7SFO - chains A and B of the 4 polymer chains in the assembly; structure by X-ray diffraction, 1.90 A resolution.

== Chain A (and B) ==
Name: Estrogen receptor
From: Homo sapiens
Notes: chain B of this document is another copy of the same molecule, construct and numbering; everything in this record applies to it too
UniProt: P03372 (ESR1_HUMAN); numbering as in UniProt (aligned over 305-554)
Sequence (250 residues; row label = number of the first residue in the row):
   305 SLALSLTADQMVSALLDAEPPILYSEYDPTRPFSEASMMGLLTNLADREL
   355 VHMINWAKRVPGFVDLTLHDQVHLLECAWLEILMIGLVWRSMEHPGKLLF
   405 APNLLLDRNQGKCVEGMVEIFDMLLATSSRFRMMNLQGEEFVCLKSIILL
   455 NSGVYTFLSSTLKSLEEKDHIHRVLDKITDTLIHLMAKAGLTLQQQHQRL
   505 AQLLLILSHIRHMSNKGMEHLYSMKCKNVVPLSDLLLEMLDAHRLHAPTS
Unresolved in the structure: 305-307, 330-336, 416-420, 461-468, 548-554 (chain B: 305-306, 461-472, 548-554)
Differences from the reference sequence: engineered mutation Ser537 (Tyr in P03372)
Ligand contacts: 98L (3-{[(2-chloro-5-phenylthieno[2,3-d]pyrimidin-4-yl)amino]methyl}phenol): Met343, Leu346, Thr347, Leu349, Ala350, Glu353, Trp383, Leu384, Leu387, Met388, Leu391, Arg394, Leu402, Phe404, Met421, Ile424, Phe425, Leu428, Gly521, His524, Leu525, Met528

== Chain A / chain B interface ==
Pairs across the interface - 53 pairs, chain A then chain B:
  Ala430(A) - Tyr459(B)
  Arg434(A) - His476(B)  hydrogen bond
  Ile451(A) - Leu509(B)  hydrophobic
  Asn455(A) - Leu509(B)
  Asn455(A) - His513(B)  hydrogen bond (backbone-side chain)
  Ser456(A) - His513(B)
  Tyr459(A) - Ala430(B)
  Tyr459(A) - His513(B)
  His476(A) - Arg434(B)
  Asp480(A) - Gln506(B)  hydrogen bond
  Thr483(A) - His501(B)
  Thr483(A) - Ala505(B)
  Asp484(A) - Gln498(B)  hydrogen bond
  Asp484(A) - His501(B)  salt bridge
  Asp484(A) - Gln502(B)  hydrogen bond
  Ile487(A) - His501(B)
  Gln498(A) - Asp484(B)  hydrogen bond
  His501(A) - Thr483(B)
  His501(A) - Ile487(B)
  His501(A) - Leu497(B)
  His501(A) - His501(B)
  His501(A) - Leu504(B)
  Gln502(A) - Asp480(B)
  Gln502(A) - Thr483(B)
  Gln502(A) - Asp484(B)  hydrogen bond
  Leu504(A) - His501(B)
  Ala505(A) - Thr483(B)
  Ala505(A) - Leu508(B)  hydrophobic
  Gln506(A) - Asp480(B)  hydrogen bond
  Leu508(A) - Ala505(B)  hydrophobic
  Leu508(A) - Leu509(B)  hydrophobic
  Leu509(A) - Ile451(B)  hydrophobic
  Leu509(A) - Asn455(B)  hydrogen bond (backbone-side chain)
  Leu509(A) - Leu511(B)  hydrophobic
  Leu511(A) - Leu509(B)  hydrophobic
  Leu511(A) - Ser512(B)  hydrogen bond (backbone-side chain)
  Ser512(A) - Ser512(B)  hydrogen bond (backbone-side chain)
  Ser512(A) - Arg515(B)  hydrogen bond
  His513(A) - Asn455(B)  hydrogen bond (side chain-backbone)
  His513(A) - Ser456(B)  hydrogen bond (side chain-backbone)
  His513(A) - Val458(B)
  His513(A) - Tyr459(B)
  His513(A) - Thr460(B)
  His513(A) - Arg515(B)  hydrogen bond
  Arg515(A) - Ser512(B)  hydrogen bond
  Arg515(A) - His513(B)
  Arg515(A) - His516(B)
  His516(A) - Arg515(B)  hydrogen bond
  His516(A) - Asn519(B)  hydrogen bond
  Asn519(A) - His516(B)  hydrogen bond
  Asn519(A) - Asn519(B)  hydrogen bond
  Glu523(A) - Glu523(B)
  His547(A) - Lys520(B)
Also at the interface, not in a pair above, chain A (32 interface residues in all): Met427, Val458, Thr460, Leu497, Lys520
Also at the interface, not in a pair above, chain B (33 interface residues in all): Met427, Met437, Gln500

== Overview ==
32 residues of chain A and 33 residues of chain B are in contact; the contacts include 20 hydrogen bonds and 1
salt bridge. Polar pairs include Asp484(A)-His501(B), Arg434(A)-His476(B) and Asn455(A)-His513(B). Ligands of
chain A: compound 98L.
Chain A and chain B are both Estrogen receptor (Homo sapiens); the structure, Estrogen Receptor Alpha Ligand
Binding Domain Y537S in Complex with 3-(((2-chloro-5-phenylthieno[2,3-d]pyrimidin-4-yl)amino)methyl)phenol and
GRIP Peptide, was determined by X-ray diffraction.
